PDB entry 3BTV | X-ray diffraction, 2.10 A resolution | chains A and B

== Chain A (and B) ==
Name: Galactose/lactose metabolism regulatory protein GAL80
Source organism: Saccharomyces cerevisiae
Notes: chain B of this document is another copy of the same molecule, construct and numbering; everything in this record applies to it too
UniProt: P04387 (GAL80_YEAST); residue numbers follow UniProt; this construct covers 1-435
Amino-acid sequence (438 residues; row label = number of the first residue in the row; numbers below 1 keep their minus sign (Gly-2 is residue -2)):
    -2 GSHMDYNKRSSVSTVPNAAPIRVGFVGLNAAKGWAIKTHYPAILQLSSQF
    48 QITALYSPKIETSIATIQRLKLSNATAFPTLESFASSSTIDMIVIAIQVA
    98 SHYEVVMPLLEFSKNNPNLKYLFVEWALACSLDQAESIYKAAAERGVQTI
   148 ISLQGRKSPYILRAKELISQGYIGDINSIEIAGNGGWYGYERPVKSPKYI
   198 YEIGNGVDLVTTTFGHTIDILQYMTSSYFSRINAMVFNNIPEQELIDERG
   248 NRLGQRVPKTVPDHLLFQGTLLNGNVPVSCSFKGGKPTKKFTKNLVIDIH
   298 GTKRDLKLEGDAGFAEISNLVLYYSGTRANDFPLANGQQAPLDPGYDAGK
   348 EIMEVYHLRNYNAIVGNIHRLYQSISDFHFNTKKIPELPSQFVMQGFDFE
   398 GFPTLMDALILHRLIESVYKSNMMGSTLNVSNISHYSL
Not modelled in the structure: -2 to 15, 286-288, 309-313, 324-345 (chain B: -2 to 15, 283-285, 309-312, 323-341, 434-435)
Sequence notes: expression tag (-2 to 0); engineered mutation Arg301 (Gly in P04387)
UniProt features mapped onto this chain:
  - modified residue: Met1 (N-acetylmethionine)
From the paper describing this entry:
  - mutagenesis - N230R: decreased binding to Gal4p-AD
  - mutagenesis - H36F (Kd 2.5 mM): decreased binding to NADP
  - mutagenesis - K29E, W31A, H36F, E122A: increased signaling in response to induction with galactose
  - mutagenesis - H99A: unchanged signaling

== How chain A and chain B interact ==
Pairs across the interface (70):
  Asn174(A) with Tyr187(B), hydrogen bond; Lys280(B)
  Ser175(A) with His261(B); Lys280(B)
  Glu177(A) with Ser278(B)
  Tyr187(A) with Asn174(B), hydrogen bond; Thr299(B)
  Ile229(A) with Met232(B)
  Asn230(A) with Asn230(B); Met232(B); Gln265(B), hydrogen bond; Thr424(B), hydrogen bond
  Ala231(A) with Gln265(B)
  Met232(A) with Ile229(B); Asn230(B); Gln265(B); Thr424(B)
  Phe234(A) with Thr267(B); Asn272(B); Pro274(B), hydrophobic
  Asn236(A) with Gly271(B); Asn272(B), hydrogen bond (side chain-backbone); Pro274(B)
  His261(A) with Ser175(B); Pro274(B)
  Leu263(A) with Gln265(B); Gly266(B); Pro274(B), hydrophobic; Val275(B); Ser276(B)
  Phe264(A) with Gln265(B)
  Gln265(A) with Asn230(B), hydrogen bond; Ala231(B); Met232(B); Leu263(B); Phe264(B); Gln265(B)
  Gly266(A) with Leu263(B)
  Thr267(A) with Phe234(B)
  Asn272(A) with Phe234(B); Asn236(B), hydrogen bond
  Pro274(A) with Phe234(B), hydrophobic; Asn236(B); His261(B); Leu263(B), hydrophobic
  Val275(A) with Leu263(B)
  Ser276(A) with Leu263(B); Ser276(B); Cys277(B); Ser278(B)
  Cys277(A) with Ser276(B)
  Ser278(A) with Glu177(B), hydrogen bond
  Lys280(A) with Asn174(B); Ser175(B); His297(B)
  Thr285(A) with Asp302(B); Tyr320(B); Tyr321(B); Ser322(B)
  Thr299(A) with Tyr187(B)
  Asp302(A) with Lys286(B), hydrogen bond (side chain-backbone)
  Tyr320(A) with Lys286(B)
  Glu348(A) with Lys287(B), hydrogen bond (side chain-backbone); Phe288(B), hydrogen bond (side chain-backbone)
  Gly422(A) with Ser423(B); Thr424(B), hydrogen bond (backbone-backbone)
  Ser423(A) with Gly422(B)
  Thr424(A) with Asn230(B), hydrogen bond; Met232(B); Gly422(B), hydrogen bond (backbone-backbone)
Other interface residues (no listed pair), chain A (38 interface residues in all): Arg228, Ile237, Arg246, Gly271, His297, Ser322, Gly346
Other interface residues (no listed pair), chain B (39 interface residues in all): Arg228, Ile237, Asp344

== In short ==
38 residues of chain A and 39 residues of chain B are in contact, with 14 hydrogen bonds. Polar pairs include
Asn174(A)-Tyr187(B), Asn230(A)-Gln265(B) and Asn230(A)-Thr424(B). The paper reports that K29E, W31A and H36F
of chain A, among others, increase signaling in response to induction with galactose; N230R of chain A reduces
binding to Gal4p-AD; 6 substitutions were tested in all.
Chain A and chain B are both Galactose/lactose metabolism regulatory protein GAL80 (Saccharomyces cerevisiae);
the structure, Crystal structure of the super-repressor mutant of Gal80p from Saccharomyces cerevisiae;
Gal80(S0)-[G301R], was determined by X-ray diffraction together with 3BTS and 3BTU from the same study.
